PDB entry 4P5U | X-ray diffraction, 2.00 A resolution | chain A

Chain A:
Protein: Tat-linked quality control protein TatD
From: Escherichia coli
Notes: EC 3.1.15.-
Reference sequence: P27859 (TATD_ECOLI); residue numbers follow UniProt; this construct covers 1-260
Sequence (262 residues; row label = number of the first residue in the row):
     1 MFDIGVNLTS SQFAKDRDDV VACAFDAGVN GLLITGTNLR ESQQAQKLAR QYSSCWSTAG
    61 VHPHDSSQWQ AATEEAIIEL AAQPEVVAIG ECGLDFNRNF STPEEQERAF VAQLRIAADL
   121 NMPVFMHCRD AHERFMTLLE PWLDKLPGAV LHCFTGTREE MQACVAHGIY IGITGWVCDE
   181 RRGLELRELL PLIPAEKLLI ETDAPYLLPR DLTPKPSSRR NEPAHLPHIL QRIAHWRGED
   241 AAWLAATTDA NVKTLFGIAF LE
Construct notes: expression tag (261-262)
Curated features (UniProtKB/Swiss-Prot):
  - binding site (a divalent metal cation): Glu-91, His-127, His-152
What the authors report for this chain:
  - mutagenesis - H64A, H127A, H152A: unchanged catalytic activity
  - mutagenesis - H62A: decreased catalytic activity
  - mutagenesis - E91A, E201A, D203A: abolished catalytic activity
  - catalytic residues: His-62, Glu-91, Glu-201, Asp-203

Summary:
From UniProt: 3 divalent metal cation-binding residues. From the paper: catalytic residues His-62, Glu-91 and
Glu-201 among others; E91A, E201A and D203A abolish catalytic activity; 7 substitutions were tested in all.
Chain A is Tat-linked quality control protein TatD (Escherichia coli); the structure, Crystal structure of
TatD, was determined by X-ray diffraction, deposited together with 4PE8.
